PDB entry 7KZV | electron microscopy, 4.20 A resolution (low resolution: residue-level contacts below are approximate; hydrogen-bond / salt-bridge calls are withheld) | chains C and L of the 19 polymer chains in the assembly

[Chain C]
Molecule: Fanconi anemia group C protein
From: Homo sapiens
Reference sequence: Q00597 (FANCC_HUMAN); residues 1-558 here = UniProt positions 1-558
Chain sequence (583 residues; each row starts with the number of its first residue; numbers below 1 keep their minus sign (Met-24 is residue -24)):
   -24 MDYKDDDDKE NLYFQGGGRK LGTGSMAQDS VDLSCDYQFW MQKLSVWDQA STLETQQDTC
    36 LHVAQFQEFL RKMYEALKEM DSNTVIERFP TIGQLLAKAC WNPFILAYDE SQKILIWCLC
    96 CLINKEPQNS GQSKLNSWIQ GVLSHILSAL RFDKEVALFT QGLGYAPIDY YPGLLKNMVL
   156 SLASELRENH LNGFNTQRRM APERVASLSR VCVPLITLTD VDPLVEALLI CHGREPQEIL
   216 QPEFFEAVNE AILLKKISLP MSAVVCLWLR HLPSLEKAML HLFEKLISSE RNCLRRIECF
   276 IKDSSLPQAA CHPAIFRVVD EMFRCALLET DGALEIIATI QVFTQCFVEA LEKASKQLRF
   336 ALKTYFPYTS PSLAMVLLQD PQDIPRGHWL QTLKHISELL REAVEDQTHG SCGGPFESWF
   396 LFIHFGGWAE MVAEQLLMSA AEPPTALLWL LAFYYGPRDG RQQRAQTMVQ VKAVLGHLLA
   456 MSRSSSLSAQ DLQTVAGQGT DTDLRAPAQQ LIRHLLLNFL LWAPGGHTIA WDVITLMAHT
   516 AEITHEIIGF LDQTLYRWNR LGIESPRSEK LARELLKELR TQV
Not modelled in the structure: -24 to 0, 473-480
Differences from the reference sequence: initiating methionine (-24); expression tag (-23 to 0)

[Chain L]
Molecule: E3 ubiquitin-protein ligase FANCL
From: Homo sapiens
Notes: EC 2.3.2.27
Reference sequence: Q9NW38 (FANCL_HUMAN); residue numbers follow UniProt; this construct covers 1-375
Chain sequence (394 residues; row label = number of the first residue in the row; numbers below 1 keep their minus sign (Met-18 is residue -18)):
   -18 MDYKDDDDKE NLYFQGGGRM AVTEASLLRQ CPLLLPQNRS KTVYEGFISA QGRDFHLRIV
    42 LPEDLQLKNA RLLCSWQLRT ILSGYHRIVQ QRMQHSPDLM SFMMELKMLL EVALKNRQEL
   102 YALPPPPQFY SSLIEEIGTL GWDKLVYADT CFSTIKLKAE DASGREHLIT LKLKAKYPAE
   162 SPDYFVDFPV PFCASWTPQS SLISIYSQFL AAIESLKAFW DVMDEIDEKT WVLEPEKPPR
   222 SATARRIALG NNVSINIEVD PRHPTMLPEC FFLGADHVVK PLGIKLSRNI HLWDPENSVL
   282 QNLKDVLEID FPARAILEKS DFTMDCGICY AYQLDGTIPD QVCDNSQCGQ PFHQICLYEW
   342 LRGLLTSRQS FNIIFGECPY CSKPITLKMS GRKH
Not modelled in the structure: -18 to 0, 371-375
Differences from the reference sequence: initiating methionine (-18); expression tag (-17 to 0)
Swiss-Prot annotation at these positions:
  - zinc finger: Cys307 to Ser363 (RING-type)
  - binding site (Zn(2+)): Cys307, Cys310, Cys324, Cys329, His334, Cys337, Cys359, Cys362
  - modified residue: Ala2 (N-acetylalanine)
  - mutagenesis: Val127 to Tyr128 (No effect on interaction with FANCI and FANCD2), Leu149 (L149A: No effect on interaction with FANCI and FANCD2; when associated with A-166), Tyr158 to Pro159 (Abolishes UBE2T charging), Phe166 (F166A: Does not affect interaction with FANCI and FANCD2; when associated with A-149), Trp212 to Leu214 (Impairs interaction with FANCI and FANCD2), Leu248 (L248A: Impairs interaction with FANCI and FANCD2; when associated with A-252, A-254 and A-265), Phe252 (F252A: Impairs interaction with FANCI and FANCD2; when associated with A-248, A-254 and A-265), Leu254 (L254A: Impairs interaction with FANCI and FANCD2; when associated with A-248, A-252 and A-265), Ile265 (I265A: Impairs interaction with FANCI and FANCD2; when associated with A-248, A-252 and A-254), Cys307 (C307A: Abolishes ubiquitin ligase activity), Ile309 (I309A: Loss of interaction with UBE2T), Cys310 (C310A: Abolishes ubiquitin ligase activity), 3 further mutagenesis entries in UniProt
Ion coordination: Zn2+ site 1: Cys307, Cys310, His334, Cys337; Zn2+ site 2: Cys324, Cys329, Cys359, Cys362

[Chain C / chain L interface]
Residue-residue contacts (42):
  Glu163(C) - Arg343(L)
  Leu166(C) - Arg343(L)
  Leu166(C) - Gly344(L)
  Asn167(C) - Arg343(L)
  Gly168(C) - Gly344(L)
  Gly168(C) - Leu345(L)
  Phe169(C) - Gly344(L)
  Phe169(C) - Leu345(L)
  Phe169(C) - Leu346(L)
  Asn170(C) - Arg343(L)
  Asn170(C) - Gly344(L)
  Asn170(C) - Gln350(L)
  Thr171(C) - Leu346(L)
  Gln172(C) - Gln350(L)
  Lys331(C) - Leu254(L)
  Gln332(C) - Arg227(L)
  Gln332(C) - Leu254(L)
  Gln332(C) - Asp306(L)
  Gln332(C) - Tyr311(L)
  Leu333(C) - Tyr311(L)
  Arg334(C) - Phe252(L)
  Ala336(C) - Glu239(L)
  Ala336(C) - Glu250(L)
  Leu337(C) - Glu250(L)
  Lys338(C) - Glu239(L)
  Lys338(C) - Glu250(L)
  Ser347(C) - Leu248(L)
  Met350(C) - Leu248(L)
  Met350(C) - Pro249(L)
  Met350(C) - Glu250(L)
  Met350(C) - Cys251(L)
  Met350(C) - Ile271(L)
  Gln354(C) - Gly264(L)
  Gln354(C) - Leu267(L)
  Gln354(C) - Ser268(L)
  Asp358(C) - Ile265(L)
  Asp358(C) - Arg269(L)
  Ile359(C) - Arg269(L)
  Pro360(C) - Arg269(L)
  Gln366(C) - His272(L)
  His370(C) - His272(L)
  Gly385(C) - His244(L)
Also at the interface, not in a pair above, chain C (27 interface residues in all): Arg162, Pro346, Val351
Also at the interface, not in a pair above, chain L (28 interface residues in all): Thr224, Asp241, Met247, Tyr339, Glu340

[Overview]
27 residues of chain C face 28 of chain L across their interface. Cys307(L), Cys310(L), His334(L) and
Cys337(L) coordinate Zn2+ site 1. Cys324(L), Cys329(L), Cys359(L) and Cys362(L) form the Zn2+ site 2. From
UniProt: 8 Zn2+-binding residues and 19 mutagenesis sites on chain L.
Here chain C is Fanconi anemia group C protein and chain L is E3 ubiquitin-protein ligase FANCL, both from
Homo sapiens. Entry 7KZV (Structure of the human fanconi anaemia Core-UBE2T-ID-DNA complex in closed state)
was determined by electron microscopy together with 7KZP, 7KZQ, 7KZR, 7KZS and 7KZT from the same study.
